6USP - chains A and E of the 3 polymer chains in the assembly; structure by X-ray diffraction, 3.56 A resolution.

== Chain A ==
Name: Telomerase reverse transcriptase
From: Tribolium castaneum
Notes: EC 2.7.7.49
UniProt: Q0QHL8 (Q0QHL8_TRICA); numbering as in UniProt (aligned over 1-596)
Amino-acid sequence (597 residues; each row starts with the number of its first residue; numbering starts at 0):
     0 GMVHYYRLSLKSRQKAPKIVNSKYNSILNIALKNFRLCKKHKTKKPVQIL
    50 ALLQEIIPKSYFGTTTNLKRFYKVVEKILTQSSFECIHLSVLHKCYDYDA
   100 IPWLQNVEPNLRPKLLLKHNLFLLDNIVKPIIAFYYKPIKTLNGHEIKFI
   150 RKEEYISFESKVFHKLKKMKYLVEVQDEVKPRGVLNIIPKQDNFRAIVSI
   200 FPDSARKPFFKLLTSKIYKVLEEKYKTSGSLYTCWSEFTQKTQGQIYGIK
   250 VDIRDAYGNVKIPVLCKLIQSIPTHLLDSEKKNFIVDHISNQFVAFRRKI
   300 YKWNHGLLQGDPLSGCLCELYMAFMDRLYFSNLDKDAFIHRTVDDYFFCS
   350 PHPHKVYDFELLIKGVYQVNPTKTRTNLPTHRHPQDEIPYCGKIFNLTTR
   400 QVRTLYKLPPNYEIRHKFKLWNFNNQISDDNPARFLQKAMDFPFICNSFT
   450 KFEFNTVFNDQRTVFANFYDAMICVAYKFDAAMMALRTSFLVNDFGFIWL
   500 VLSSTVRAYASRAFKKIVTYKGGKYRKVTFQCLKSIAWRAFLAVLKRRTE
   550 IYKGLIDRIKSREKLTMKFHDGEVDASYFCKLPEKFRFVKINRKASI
Disordered / not traced: 0
Differences from the reference sequence: expression tag (0)
Ion coordination: Mg2+: Asp-251, Asp-343, Asp-344 (shared with DG16(E) of chain E)
What the authors report for this chain:
  - binding site for the 16-nt DNA/RNA hybrid strand: Gly-309
  - mutagenesis - R194A (28-fold), Q308A (60 fold): decreased catalytic activity on dGTP
  - mutagenesis - R194A (5 fold), Q308A (2 fold): decreased binding to dGTP
  - mutagenesis - Y256A (1,490-fold): increased catalytic activity on rGTP
  - mutagenesis - Y256A (12-fold): increased binding to rGTP
  - mutagenesis - Y256A (6.6 s-1): increased catalytic activity on dGTP
  - specificity-determining residues: Tyr-256

== Chain E ==
Molecule: 16-nt DNA strand
Sequence (16 nucleotides; row label = number of the first residue in the row):
     1 GGTCAGGTCAGGTCAG
Ion coordination: Mg2+: DG16 (shared with Asp-251(A), Asp-343(A), Asp-344(A) of chain A)

== Chain A / chain E interface ==
Contacting residue pairs (32; chain A residue first):
  Arg-194(A) / DG16(E)  hydrogen bond to the base
  Asp-251(A) / DG16(E)  phosphate contact
  Tyr-256(A) / DG16(E)  sugar contact
  Gln-308(A) / DG16(E)  sugar contact
  Gly-309(A) / DG16(E)  base contact
  Val-342(A) / DA15(E)  sugar contact
  Asp-343(A) / DA15(E)  phosphate contact
  Asp-343(A) / DG16(E)  phosphate contact
  Asp-344(A) / DA15(E)  phosphate contact
  Asp-344(A) / DG16(E)  phosphate contact
  Cys-390(A) / DC14(E)  phosphate contact
  Cys-390(A) / DA15(E)  phosphate contact
  Gly-391(A) / DC14(E)  phosphate contact
  Gly-391(A) / DA15(E)  phosphate contact
  Leu-404(A) / DC14(E)  phosphate contact
  Lys-406(A) / DC14(E)  salt bridge to the phosphate
  Lys-416(A) / DT13(E)  phosphate contact
  Phe-417(A) / DG12(E)  phosphate contact
  Lys-418(A) / DG11(E)  salt bridge to the phosphate
  Lys-418(A) / DG12(E)  hydrogen bond to the phosphate
  Asn-421(A) / DG11(E)  phosphate contact
  Asn-423(A) / DA10(E)  phosphate contact
  Pro-442(A) / DA10(E)  base contact
  Pro-442(A) / DG11(E)  hydrogen bond to the base
  Phe-443(A) / DG11(E)  phosphate contact
  Phe-443(A) / DG12(E)  phosphate contact
  Cys-445(A) / DG11(E)  hydrogen bond to the base
  Asn-446(A) / DG11(E)  base contact
  Asn-446(A) / DG12(E)  hydrogen bond to the base
  Asn-446(A) / DT13(E)  hydrogen bond to the sugar
  Lys-477(A) / DG11(E)  hydrogen bond to the phosphate
  Lys-477(A) / DG12(E)  salt bridge to the phosphate
Other interface residues (no listed pair), chain A (26 interface residues in all): His-144, Lys-210, Thr-341, Trp-420
Other interface residues (no listed pair), chain E (8 interface residues in all): DT8

== Summary ==
Chain A and chain E form an interface of 26 and 8 residues respectively; the contacts include 7 hydrogen bonds
and 3 salt bridges. Among the polar pairs are Arg-194(A)/DG16(E), Pro-442(A)/DG11(E) and Cys-445(A)/DG11(E).
The paper reports a binding site for the 16-nt DNA/RNA hybrid strand at Gly-309(A); R194A and Q308A of chain A
reduce catalytic activity on dGTP.
Here chain A is Telomerase reverse transcriptase (Tribolium castaneum) and chain E is a 16-nt DNA strand.
Entry 6USP (Telomerase Reverse Transcriptase product complex, TERT:DNA) was determined by X-ray diffraction
together with 6USO, 6USQ and 6USR from the same study.
